Entry 7HOY (X-ray diffraction, 1.66 A resolution); this record covers chains A and B.

# Chain A
Protein: Serine protease subunit NS2B
Organism: Zika virus
UniProtKB: Q32ZE1 (POLG_ZIKV); residues 46-89 here correspond to UniProt positions 1414-1457 (UniProt number = residue number + 1368)
Chain sequence (46 residues; numbered 44 to 89; the number before each row is that of its first residue):
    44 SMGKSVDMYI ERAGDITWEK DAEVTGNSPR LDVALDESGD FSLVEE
Disordered / not traced: 44-49, 89
Differences from the reference sequence: expression tag (44-45)
Ligand contacts: A1BGJ (3-chloro-5-[(E)-({3-[(dimethylamino)methyl]-4-hydroxyphenyl}methylidene)amino]-N-(1-hydroxy-2-methylpropan-2-yl)benzamide): Ser-81, Gly-82, Asp-83

# Chain B
Protein: Serine protease NS3
Organism: Zika virus
Notes: EC 3.4.21.91, 3.6.1.15, 3.6.4.13
UniProtKB: Q32ZE1 (POLG_ZIKV); residues 11-177 here correspond to UniProt positions 1509-1675 (UniProt number = residue number + 1498)
Chain sequence (168 residues; each row starts with the number of its first residue):
    10 MKEVKKGETT DGVYRVMTRR LLGSTQVGVG VMQEGVFHTM WHVTKGAALR SGEGRLDPYW
    70 GDVKQDLVSY CGPWKLDAAW DGLSEVQLLA VPPGERAKNI QTLPGIFKTK DGDIGAVALD
   130 YPAGTSGSPI LDKCGRVIGL YGNGVVIKNG SYVSAITQGK REEETPVE
Disordered / not traced: 10-15, 172-177
Disulfide bonds: Cys-143 forms a disulfide with the same residue of a neighbouring copy of this chain
Differences from the reference sequence: initiating methionine (10); conflict Lys-107 (Arg1605 in Q32ZE1)
Ligand contacts: A1BGJ (3-chloro-5-[(E)-({3-[(dimethylamino)methyl]-4-hydroxyphenyl}methylidene)amino]-N-(1-hydroxy-2-methylpropan-2-yl)benzamide): His-51, Asp-75, Asp-129, Tyr-130, Pro-131, Ala-132, Thr-134, Ser-135, Tyr-150, Gly-151, Asn-152, Val-155, Gly-159, Tyr-161
UniProt features mapped onto this chain:
  - active site (Charge relay system): His-51, Asp-75, Ser-135

# Chain A / chain B interface
Pairs across the interface - 104 pairs, chain A then chain B:
  Asp-50(A) with Thr-27(B), hydrogen bond (backbone-side chain); Arg-28(B); Arg-59(B), salt bridge
  Met-51(A) with Met-26(B); Val-52(B); Thr-53(B); Leu-58(B); Arg-59(B), hydrogen bond (backbone-backbone)
  Tyr-52(A) with Arg-24(B); Val-25(B); Met-26(B), hydrogen bond (backbone-backbone); Arg-28(B); Ser-33(B), hydrogen bond; Arg-59(B)
  Ile-53(A) with Tyr-23(B), hydrophobic; Arg-24(B); Met-41(B), hydrophobic; Phe-46(B), hydrophobic; Arg-59(B), hydrogen bond (backbone-backbone); Ser-60(B); Leu-65(B), hydrophobic
  Glu-54(A) with Tyr-23(B); Arg-24(B), hydrogen bond (backbone-backbone)
  Arg-55(A) with Glu-17(B); Thr-19(B); Asp-20(B), hydrogen bond (side chain-backbone); Gly-21(B); Val-22(B); Tyr-23(B)
  Ala-56(A) with Val-22(B), hydrogen bond (backbone-backbone); Tyr-23(B); Arg-24(B); Val-100(B), hydrophobic; Ala-106(B)
  Gly-57(A) with Gly-21(B); Val-22(B), hydrogen bond (backbone-backbone)
  Asp-58(A) with Val-22(B); Leu-98(B)
  Ile-59(A) with Gly-21(B); Val-22(B); Val-40(B), hydrophobic; Leu-98(B), hydrophobic; Leu-140(B), hydrophobic; Gly-144(B); Val-146(B), hydrophobic
  Thr-60(A) with Asn-108(B), hydrogen bond (backbone-side chain); Leu-140(B)
  Trp-61(A) with Glu-94(B); Val-95(B); Gln-96(B); Gln-110(B); Leu-140(B); Asp-141(B); Lys-142(B)
  Glu-62(A) with Gln-96(B), hydrogen bond (backbone-side chain); Asn-108(B)
  Ala-65(A) with Gln-96(B); Asn-108(B)
  Glu-66(A) with Asn-108(B); Ile-109(B); Gln-110(B), hydrogen bond (backbone-backbone)
  Val-67(A) with Glu-94(B); Gln-110(B)
  Thr-68(A) with Ile-109(B); Gln-110(B), hydrogen bond (backbone-backbone); Thr-111(B), hydrogen bond (backbone-side chain); Leu-128(B)
  Gly-69(A) with Thr-111(B), hydrogen bond (backbone-side chain); Ala-127(B); Leu-128(B)
  Asn-70(A) with Leu-112(B); Ala-127(B)
  Ser-71(A) with Leu-112(B), hydrogen bond (side chain-backbone); Pro-113(B), hydrogen bond (side chain-backbone); Gly-114(B)
  Pro-72(A) with Gly-114(B); Ile-115(B), hydrogen bond (backbone-backbone); Ala-127(B)
  Arg-73(A) with Ile-115(B)
  Leu-74(A) with Ile-115(B), hydrogen bond (backbone-backbone); Phe-116(B); Lys-117(B), hydrogen bond (backbone-backbone); Ile-156(B), hydrophobic; Val-162(B), hydrophobic
  Asp-75(A) with Lys-117(B)
  Val-76(A) with Phe-116(B), hydrophobic; Lys-117(B), hydrogen bond (backbone-backbone); Thr-118(B)
  Leu-78(A) with Lys-73(B)
  Asp-79(A) with Lys-73(B)
  Glu-80(A) with Lys-73(B)
  Ser-81(A) with Val-72(B)
  Gly-82(A) with Val-72(B); Lys-73(B); Asn-152(B), hydrogen bond (backbone-side chain)
  Phe-84(A) with Phe-116(B), hydrophobic; Asn-152(B); Gly-153(B); Val-154(B); Ala-164(B), hydrophobic
  Ser-85(A) with Val-154(B)
  Leu-86(A) with Val-154(B), hydrophobic; Val-155(B); Ile-156(B), hydrophobic
Other interface residues (no listed pair), chain B (59 interface residues in all): Arg-29, Val-36, Ala-57, Lys-107, Pro-138

# Overview
33 residues of chain A face 59 of chain B across their interface; the contacts include 22 hydrogen bonds and 1
salt bridge. Among the polar pairs are Asp-50(A)/Arg-59(B), Asp-50(A)/Thr-27(B) and Tyr-52(A)/Ser-33(B).
Compound A1BGJ is bound between chain A and chain B.
Chain A is Serine protease subunit NS2B and chain B is Serine protease NS3, both from Zika virus; the
structure, PanDDA analysis group deposition -- Crystal Structure of ZIKV NS2B-NS3 protease in complex with
ASAP-0014767-001, was determined by X-ray diffraction.
